PDB entry 7VAN | electron microscopy, 3.00 A resolution | chains E and G of the 12 polymer chains in the assembly

== Chain E ==
Name: V-type ATP synthase beta chain
Source organism: Thermus thermophilus HB8
UniProt: Q56404 (VATB_THET8); numbering as in UniProt (aligned over 1-478)
Chain sequence (478 residues; numbered 1 to 478; the number before each row is that of its first residue):
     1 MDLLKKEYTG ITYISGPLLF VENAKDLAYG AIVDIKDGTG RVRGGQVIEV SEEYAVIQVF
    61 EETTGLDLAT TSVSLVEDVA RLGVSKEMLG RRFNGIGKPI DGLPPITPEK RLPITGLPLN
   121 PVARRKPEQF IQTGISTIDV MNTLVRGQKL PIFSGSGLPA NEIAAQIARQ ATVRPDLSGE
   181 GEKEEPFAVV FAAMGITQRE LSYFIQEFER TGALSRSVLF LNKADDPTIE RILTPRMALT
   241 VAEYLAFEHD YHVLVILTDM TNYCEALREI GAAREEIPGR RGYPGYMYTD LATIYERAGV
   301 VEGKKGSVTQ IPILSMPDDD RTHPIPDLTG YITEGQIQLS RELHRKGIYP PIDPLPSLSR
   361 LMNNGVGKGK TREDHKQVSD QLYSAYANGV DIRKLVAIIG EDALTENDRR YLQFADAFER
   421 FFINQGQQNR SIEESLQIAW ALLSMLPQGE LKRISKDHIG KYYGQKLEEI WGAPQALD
Not modelled in the structure: 1-2, 471-478
Residues lining bound ligands: ATP (adenosine-5'-triphosphate): Gly330, Tyr331, Leu358, Arg360

== Chain G ==
Name: V-type ATP synthase subunit D
Source organism: Thermus thermophilus HB8
UniProt: O87880 (VATD_THET8); numbering as in UniProt (aligned over 1-223)
Chain sequence (223 residues; row label = number of the first residue in the row):
     1 MSQVSPTRMN LLQRRGQLRL AQKGVDLLKK KRDALVAEFF GLVREAMEAR KALDQAAKEA
    61 YAALLLAQAF DGPEVVAGAA LGVPPLEGVE AEVENVWGSK VPRLKATFPD GALLSPVGTP
   121 AYTLEASRAF RRYAEALIRV ANTETRLKKI GEEIKKTTRR VNALEQVVIP GIRAQIRFIQ
   181 QVLEQRERED TFRLKRIKGK IEAREAEEEG GRPNPQVEIG AGL
Not modelled in the structure: 1-3, 210-223

== Interface between chain E and chain G ==
Pairs across the interface (11; chain E residue first):
  Glu275(E) - Lys195(G)  salt bridge
  Ile277(E) - Phe192(G)  hydrophobic
  Pro278(E) - Arg188(G)
  Gly279(E) - Gln185(G)
  Arg280(E) - Gln185(G)
  Arg280(E) - Arg188(G)
  Arg281(E) - Gln181(G)
  Gly282(E) - Arg188(G)
  Asp318(E) - Arg177(G)  salt bridge
  Asp320(E) - Arg177(G)  salt bridge
  Ile398(E) - Arg159(G)
Also at the interface, not in a pair above, chain E (11 interface residues in all): Glu276

== Overview ==
Chain E and chain G form an interface of 11 and 7 residues respectively, with 3 salt bridges. Polar pairs
include Glu275(E)-Lys195(G), Asp318(E)-Arg177(G) and Asp320(E)-Arg177(G). Ligands of chain E: ATP.
Chain E is V-type ATP synthase beta chain and chain G is V-type ATP synthase subunit D, both from Thermus
thermophilus HB8; the structure, V1EG of V/A-ATPase from Thermus thermophilus, high ATP, state2-1, was
determined by electron microscopy together with 7VAI, 7VAJ, 7VAK, 7VAL, 7VAM, 7VAO and 11 further entries from
the same study.
